PDB entry 8AG5 | electron microscopy, 3.47 A resolution | chains B and C of the 4 polymer chains in the assembly

# Chain B
Protein: X-ray repair cross-complementing protein 5
Organism: Homo sapiens
Notes: EC 3.6.4.-
UniProtKB: P13010 (XRCC5_HUMAN); numbering as in UniProt (aligned over 1-732)
Amino-acid sequence (755 residues; row label = number of the first residue in the row; numbers below 1 keep their minus sign (Met-22 is residue -22)):
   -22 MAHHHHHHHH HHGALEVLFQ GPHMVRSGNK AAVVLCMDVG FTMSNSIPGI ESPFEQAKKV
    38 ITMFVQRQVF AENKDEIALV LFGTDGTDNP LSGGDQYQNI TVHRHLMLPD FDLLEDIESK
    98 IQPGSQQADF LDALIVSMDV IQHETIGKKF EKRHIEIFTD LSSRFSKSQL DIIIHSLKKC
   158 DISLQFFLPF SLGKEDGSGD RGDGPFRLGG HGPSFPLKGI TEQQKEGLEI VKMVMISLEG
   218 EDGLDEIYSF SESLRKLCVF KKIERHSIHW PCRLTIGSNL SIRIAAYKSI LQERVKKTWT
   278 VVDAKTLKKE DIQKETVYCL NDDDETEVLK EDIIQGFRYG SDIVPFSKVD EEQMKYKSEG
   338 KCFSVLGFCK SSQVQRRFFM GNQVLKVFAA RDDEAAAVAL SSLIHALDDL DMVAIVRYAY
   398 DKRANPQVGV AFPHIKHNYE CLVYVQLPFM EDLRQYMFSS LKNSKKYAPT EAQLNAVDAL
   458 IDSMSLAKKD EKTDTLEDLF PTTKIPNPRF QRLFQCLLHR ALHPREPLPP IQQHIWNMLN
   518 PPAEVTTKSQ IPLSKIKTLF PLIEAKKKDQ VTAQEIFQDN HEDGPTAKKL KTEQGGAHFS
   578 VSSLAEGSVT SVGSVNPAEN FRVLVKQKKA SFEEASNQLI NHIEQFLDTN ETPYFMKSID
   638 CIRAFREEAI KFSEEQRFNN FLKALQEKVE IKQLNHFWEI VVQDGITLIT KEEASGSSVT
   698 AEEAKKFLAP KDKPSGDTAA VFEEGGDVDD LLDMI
Unresolved in the structure: -22 to -2, 177-180, 190-192, 545-732
Differences from the reference sequence: initiating methionine (-22); expression tag (-21 to 0)

# Chain C
Protein: Protein C10
Organism: Vaccinia virus Western Reserve
UniProtKB: P03296 (C10_VACCW); residues 1-331 here = UniProt positions 1-331
Amino-acid sequence (369 residues; each row starts with the number of its first residue):
     1 MDIYDDKGLQ TIKLFNNEFD CIRNDIRELF KHVTDSDSIQ LPMEDNSDII ENIRKILYRR
    61 LKNVECVDID STITFMKYDP NDDNKRTCSN WVPLTNNYME YCLVIYLETP ICGGKIKLYH
   121 PTGNIKSDKD IMFAKTLDFK SKKVLTGRKT IAVLDISVSY NRSMTTIHYN DDVDIDIHTD
   181 KNGKELCYCY ITIDDHYLVD VETIGVIVNR SGKCLLVNNH LGIGIVKDKR ISDSFGDVCM
   241 DTIFDFSEAR ELFSLTNDDN RNIAWDTDKL DDDTDIWTPV TEDDYKFLSR LVLYAKSQSD
   301 TVFDYYVLTG DTEPPTVFIF KVTRFYFNMP KGGENLYFQG WSHPQFEKGG GSGGGSGGSS
   361 AWSHPQFEK
Unresolved in the structure: 332-369
Differences from the reference sequence: expression tag (332-369)

# How chain B and chain C interact
Contacting residue pairs (19; chain B residue first):
  Lys286(B) - Asp200(C)  salt bridge
  Lys291(B) - Asp245(C)
  Lys291(B) - Arg250(C)
  Glu292(B) - Arg230(C)  salt bridge
  Lys307(B) - Ile231(C)
  Lys307(B) - Ser232(C)
  Lys307(B) - Asp237(C)
  Lys307(B) - Val238(C)
  Lys307(B) - Asp241(C)  salt bridge
  Glu308(B) - Lys213(C)
  Glu308(B) - Ile231(C)
  Glu308(B) - Ser232(C)
  Glu308(B) - Asp233(C)  hydrogen bond (side chain-backbone)
  Glu329(B) - Asn260(C)
  Arg400(B) - Asp258(C)  salt bridge
  Arg400(B) - Thr309(C)
  Arg400(B) - Pro315(C)
  Arg400(B) - Val317(C)
  Asn402(B) - Glu313(C)
Interface residues without a listed pair, chain B (13 interface residues in all): Pro-1, His0, Glu287, Tyr397, Ala401
Interface residues without a listed pair, chain C (21 interface residues in all): Tyr197, Leu221, Phe246, Pro314

# Summary
Chain B and chain C form an interface of 13 and 21 residues respectively; the contacts include 1 hydrogen bond
and 4 salt bridges. Among the polar pairs are Lys286(B)-Asp200(C), Glu292(B)-Arg230(C) and
Lys307(B)-Asp241(C).
Here chain B is X-ray repair cross-complementing protein 5 (Homo sapiens) and chain C is Protein C10 (Vaccinia
virus Western Reserve). Entry 8AG5 (Vaccinia C16 protein bound to Ku70/Ku80) was determined by electron
microscopy (same publication as 8AG3 and 8AG4).
